PDB entry 3LND | X-ray diffraction, 2.82 A resolution | chains A and B

Chain A (and B):
Molecule: Cdh6 protein
Organism: Mus musculus
Notes: chain B of this document is another copy of the same molecule, construct and numbering; everything in this record applies to it too
UniProt: Q3KNZ1 (Q3KNZ1_MOUSE); residues 1-207 here correspond to UniProt positions 54-260 (UniProt number = residue number + 53)
Chain sequence (207 residues; numbered 1 to 207; the number before each row is that of its first residue):
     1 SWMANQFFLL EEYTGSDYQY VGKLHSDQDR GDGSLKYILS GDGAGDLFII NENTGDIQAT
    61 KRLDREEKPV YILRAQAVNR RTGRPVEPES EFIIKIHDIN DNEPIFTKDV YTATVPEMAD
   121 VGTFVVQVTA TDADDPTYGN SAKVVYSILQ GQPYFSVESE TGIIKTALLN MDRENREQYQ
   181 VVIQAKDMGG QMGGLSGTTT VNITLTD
Unresolved in the structure: 1-4, 74-77, 174-175 (chain B: 171-175)
Sequence notes: engineered mutation Ala4 (Trp57 in Q3KNZ1)
Ion coordination: Ca2+ site 1: Glu11, Glu66, Asp98, Ile99, Asp101, Asp134; Ca2+ site 2: Glu11, Glu12, Asp64, Glu66, Asp101; Ca2+ site 3: Asn100, Asn102, Asp132, Asp134, Ser141, Asp187
From the paper describing this entry:
  - self-association interface (contacts with another copy of this molecule); pairs are residue here / residue on that copy: Pro136-Thr14 (backbone contact), Thr137-Thr14 (backbone contact), Met192-Ser196 (backbone contact), Ile99, Met188, Met192, Leu195
  - mutagenesis - M188D: abolished binding to wild-type protein

Chain A / chain B interface:
Residue-residue contacts - 39 pairs, chain A then chain B:
  Asn5(A) - Asn5(B)
  Phe8(A) - Gln6(B)
  Phe8(A) - Phe8(B)  hydrophobic
  Leu10(A) - His97(B)
  Leu10(A) - Tyr138(B)  hydrophobic
  Glu11(A) - Tyr138(B)
  Glu12(A) - Thr137(B)
  Glu12(A) - Tyr138(B)
  Glu12(A) - Gly139(B)  hydrogen bond (backbone-backbone)
  Tyr13(A) - Thr137(B)
  Tyr13(A) - Tyr138(B)  hydrophobic
  Thr14(A) - Pro136(B)  hydrogen bond (side chain-backbone)
  Thr14(A) - Thr137(B)  hydrogen bond (backbone-backbone)
  Thr14(A) - Gly139(B)
  Tyr20(A) - Gln6(B)
  Val21(A) - Gln6(B)
  Lys23(A) - Trp2(B)
  Lys23(A) - Ala4(B)
  His25(A) - Ser1(B)
  His25(A) - Asp27(B)  salt bridge
  His97(A) - Phe8(B)
  Ile99(A) - Gly139(B)
  Asp101(A) - Gln191(B)  hydrogen bond (backbone-side chain)
  Asn102(A) - Gln191(B)
  Glu103(A) - Gln191(B)
  Glu103(A) - Met192(B)  hydrogen bond (side chain-backbone)
  Tyr138(A) - Phe8(B)
  Tyr138(A) - Leu10(B)
  Asn140(A) - Thr14(B)  hydrogen bond
  Gly193(A) - Asn100(B)
  Gly193(A) - Gly194(B)
  Gly193(A) - Leu195(B)
  Gly194(A) - Gly193(B)
  Gly194(A) - Gly194(B)  hydrogen bond (backbone-backbone)
  Leu195(A) - Met188(B)  hydrophobic
  Leu195(A) - Gln191(B)
  Leu195(A) - Met192(B)
  Ser196(A) - Met192(B)  hydrogen bond (backbone-backbone)
  Ser196(A) - Gly193(B)
Other interface residues (no listed pair), chain A (32 interface residues in all): Gln6, Gly15, Ser26, Asp27, Arg62, Asn100, Met188, Met192, Gly197, Thr198
Other interface residues (no listed pair), chain B (23 interface residues in all): Ile99, Asn140
From the paper, about this interface:
  - pairs named by the authors: Thr14(A)-Thr137(B) (hydrogen bond), Thr14(A)-Pro136(B) (hydrogen bond)
  - interface residues, chain A: Met188(A), Met192(A), Leu195(A)

In short:
32 residues of chain A face 23 of chain B across their interface, with 8 hydrogen bonds and 1 salt bridge.
Among the polar pairs are His25(A)-Asp27(B), Thr14(A)-Pro136(B) and Asp101(A)-Gln191(B). The paper describes
hydrogen bonds between Thr14(A) and Thr137(B) and Thr14(A) and Pro136(B). From the paper: M188D of chain A
abolishes binding to wild-type protein; interface residues Met188(A), Met192(A) and Leu195(A).
Both chains are Cdh6 protein (Mus musculus). Entry 3LND (Crystal structure of cadherin-6 EC12 W4A) was
determined by X-ray diffraction together with 3LNE, 3LNF, 3LNG, 3LNH and 3LNI from the same study.
